PDB entry 4LOP | X-ray diffraction, 2.05 A resolution | chains A and M

Chain A:
Name: Mitogen-activated protein kinase 14
Organism: Mus musculus
Notes: EC 2.7.11.24; fragment: kinase domain (1-360)
Reference sequence: P47811 (MK14_MOUSE); residues 1-360 here = UniProt positions 1-360
Sequence (361 residues; row label = number of the first residue in the row; numbering starts at 0):
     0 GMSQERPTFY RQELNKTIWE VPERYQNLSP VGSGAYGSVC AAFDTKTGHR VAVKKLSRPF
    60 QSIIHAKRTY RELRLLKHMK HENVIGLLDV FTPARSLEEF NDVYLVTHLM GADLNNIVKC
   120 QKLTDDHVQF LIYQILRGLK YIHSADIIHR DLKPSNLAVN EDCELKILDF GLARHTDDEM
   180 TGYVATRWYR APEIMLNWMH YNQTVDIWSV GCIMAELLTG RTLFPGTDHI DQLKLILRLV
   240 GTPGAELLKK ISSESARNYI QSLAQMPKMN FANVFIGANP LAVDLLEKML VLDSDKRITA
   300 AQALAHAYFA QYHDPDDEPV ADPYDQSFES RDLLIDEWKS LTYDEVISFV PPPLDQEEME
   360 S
Disordered / not traced: 0-2, 354-360
Differences from the reference sequence: expression tag (0)
Residues lining bound ligands: sb220025 (SB4; 4-(4-fluorophenyl)-1-(4-piperidinyl)-5-(2-amino-4-pyrimidinyl)-imidazole): V30, S32, G33, V38, A51, K53, L75, I84, L86, L104, V105, T106, H107, L108, M109, D112, S154, L167
From the paper describing this entry:
  - mutagenesis - I275G: decreased catalytic activity on TAB1(371-416)
  - specificity-determining residues: T218, I275 (by similarity / conservation)
  - mutagenesis - T106M: abolished binding to SB203580 (citing earlier work)
  - mutagenesis - K53M: abolished catalytic activity on TAB1

Chain M:
Name: TGF-beta-activated kinase 1 and MAP3K7-binding protein 1
Reference sequence: Q8CF89 (TAB1_MOUSE); numbering as in UniProt (aligned over 384-412)
Sequence (29 residues; numbered 384 to 412; the number before each row is that of its first residue):
   384 RVYPVSVPYS SAQSTSKTSV TLSLVMPSQ
Disordered / not traced: 384, 395-403, 412
Curated features (UniProtKB/Swiss-Prot):
  - glycosylation: S393 (O-linked (GlcNAc) serine)
From the paper describing this entry:
  - mutagenesis - V390A/Y392A, V408G/M409A: unchanged binding to Mitogen-activated protein kinase 14 (chain A)

Interface between chain A and chain M:
Pairs across the interface (50):
  G110(A) with M409(M)
  A111(A) with M409(M), hydrophobic
  N115(A) with P410(M)
  I116(A) with L407(M), hydrophobic; V408(M); M409(M), hydrophobic
  Q120(A) with L407(M); V408(M), hydrogen bond (side chain-backbone)
  K121(A) with S389(M), hydrogen bond (side chain-backbone); V390(M)
  L122(A) with V390(M); L407(M), hydrophobic
  D124(A) with Y392(M)
  D125(A) with L405(M)
  H126(A) with L405(M); S406(M), hydrogen bond (side chain-backbone); L407(M)
  F129(A) with L405(M), hydrophobic
  V158(A) with L407(M), hydrophobic
  N159(A) with L407(M); M409(M)
  E160(A) with S406(M); L407(M), hydrogen bond (backbone-backbone); M409(M)
  D161(A) with L405(M)
  C162(A) with L405(M), hydrophobic; L407(M), hydrophobic
  L217(A) with V388(M); S389(M), hydrogen bond (backbone-backbone)
  T218(A) with Y386(M); P387(M); S389(M), hydrogen bond (backbone-side chain)
  G219(A) with S389(M)
  T221(A) with Y386(M)
  L222(A) with Y386(M), hydrogen bond (backbone-side chain)
  N272(A) with V385(M)
  V273(A) with V385(M); Y386(M), hydrogen bond (backbone-backbone)
  F274(A) with Y386(M)
  I275(A) with V385(M), hydrophobic; Y386(M); P387(M); V388(M), hydrogen bond (backbone-backbone)
  G276(A) with V388(M); P391(M); Y392(M), hydrogen bond (backbone-backbone)
  A277(A) with V388(M), hydrophobic; Y392(M)
  N278(A) with Y392(M)
  Y311(A) with L405(M)
Interface residues without a listed pair, chain A (33 interface residues in all): C119, T123, R220, P279
The authors on this interface:
  - hot spots on chain M (mutagenesis) - V390A/Y392A/V408G/M409A: abolished binding to Mitogen-activated protein kinase 14 (chain A)

In short:
33 residues of chain A and 14 residues of chain M are in contact, with 10 hydrogen bonds. Among the polar
pairs are Q120(A)-V408(M), K121(A)-S389(M) and H126(A)-S406(M). Bound to chain A: sb220025. From the paper:
I275G of chain A reduces catalytic activity on TAB1(371-416); specificity determinants T218(A) and I275(A); 6
substitutions were tested in all.
Chain A is Mitogen-activated protein kinase 14 (Mus musculus) and chain M is TGF-beta-activated kinase 1 and
MAP3K7-binding protein 1; the structure, Structural basis of autoactivation of p38 alpha induced by TAB1
(Tetragonal crystal form), was determined by X-ray diffraction together with 4LOO and 4LOQ from the same
study.
